Entry 6E88 (electron microscopy, 4.80 A resolution (low resolution: residue-level contacts below are approximate; hydrogen-bond / salt-bridge calls are withheld)); this record covers chains B and J of the 12 polymer chains in the assembly.

[Chain B (and J)]
Protein: Tubulin beta-2 chain
From: Caenorhabditis elegans
Notes: chain J of this document is another copy of the same molecule, construct and numbering; everything in this record applies to it too
Reference sequence: P52275 (TBB2_CAEEL); residues 1-426 here = UniProt positions 1-426
Chain sequence (426 residues; row label = number of the first residue in the row):
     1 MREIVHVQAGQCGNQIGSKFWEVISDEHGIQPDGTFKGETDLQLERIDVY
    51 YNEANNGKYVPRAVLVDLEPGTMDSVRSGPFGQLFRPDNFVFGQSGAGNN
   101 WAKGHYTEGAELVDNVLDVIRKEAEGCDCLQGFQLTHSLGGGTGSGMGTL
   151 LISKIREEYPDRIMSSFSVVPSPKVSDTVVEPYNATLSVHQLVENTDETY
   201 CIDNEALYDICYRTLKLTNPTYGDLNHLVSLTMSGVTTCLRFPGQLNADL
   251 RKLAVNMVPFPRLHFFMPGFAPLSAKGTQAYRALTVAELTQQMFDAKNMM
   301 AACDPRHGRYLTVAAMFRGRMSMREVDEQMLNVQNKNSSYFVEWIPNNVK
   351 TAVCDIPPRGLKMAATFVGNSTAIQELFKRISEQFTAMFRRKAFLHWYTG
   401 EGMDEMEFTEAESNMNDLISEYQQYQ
Small-molecule neighbours:
  - GDP (guanosine-5'-diphosphate): G10, Q11, C12, Q15, N99, S138, G141, G142, T143, G144, S145, V169, D177, N204, Y222, L225, N226
  - GTP (guanosine-5'-triphosphate): Q245, L246, N247, K252
Swiss-Prot annotation at these positions:
  - binding site (GTP): Q11, E69, S138, G142, T143, G144, N204, N226
  - binding site (Mg(2+)): E69
  - mutagenesis: D404 (D404E: Partial reduction in ced-3-mediated cleavage; when associated with E-417 and E-435), D417 (D417E: Partial reduction in ced-3-mediated cleavage; when associated with E-404 and E-435)

[Chain B / chain J interface]
Residue-residue contacts - 15 pairs, chain B then chain J:
  Q279(B) with N55(J)
  A280(B) with A54(J); K58(J)
  Y281(B) with V60(J); Q83(J); L84(J); F85(J); R86(J); P87(J)
  R282(B) with A54(J); N55(J)
  A283(B) with A54(J); N55(J)
  L284(B) with N55(J)
  Q291(B) with E125(J)

[In short]
7 residues of chain B and 10 residues of chain J are in contact. Bound to chain B: GTP and GDP. UniProt lists
8 GTP-binding residues, Mg2+-binding residue E69(B) and 2 mutagenesis sites on chain B.
Both chains are Tubulin beta-2 chain (Caenorhabditis elegans). Entry 6E88 (Cryo-EM structure of C. elegans
GDP-microtubule) was determined by electron microscopy.
